Entry 8QXM (electron microscopy, 2.94 A resolution); this record covers chains A and C of the 4 polymer chains in the assembly.

== Chain A (and C) ==
Name: Deoxynucleoside triphosphate triphosphohydrolase SAMHD1
Source organism: Homo sapiens
Notes: chain C of this document is another copy of the same molecule, construct and numbering; everything in this record applies to it too
Reference sequence: Q9Y3Z3 (SAMH1_HUMAN); numbering as in UniProt (aligned over 1-626)
Chain sequence (626 residues; row label = number of the first residue in the row):
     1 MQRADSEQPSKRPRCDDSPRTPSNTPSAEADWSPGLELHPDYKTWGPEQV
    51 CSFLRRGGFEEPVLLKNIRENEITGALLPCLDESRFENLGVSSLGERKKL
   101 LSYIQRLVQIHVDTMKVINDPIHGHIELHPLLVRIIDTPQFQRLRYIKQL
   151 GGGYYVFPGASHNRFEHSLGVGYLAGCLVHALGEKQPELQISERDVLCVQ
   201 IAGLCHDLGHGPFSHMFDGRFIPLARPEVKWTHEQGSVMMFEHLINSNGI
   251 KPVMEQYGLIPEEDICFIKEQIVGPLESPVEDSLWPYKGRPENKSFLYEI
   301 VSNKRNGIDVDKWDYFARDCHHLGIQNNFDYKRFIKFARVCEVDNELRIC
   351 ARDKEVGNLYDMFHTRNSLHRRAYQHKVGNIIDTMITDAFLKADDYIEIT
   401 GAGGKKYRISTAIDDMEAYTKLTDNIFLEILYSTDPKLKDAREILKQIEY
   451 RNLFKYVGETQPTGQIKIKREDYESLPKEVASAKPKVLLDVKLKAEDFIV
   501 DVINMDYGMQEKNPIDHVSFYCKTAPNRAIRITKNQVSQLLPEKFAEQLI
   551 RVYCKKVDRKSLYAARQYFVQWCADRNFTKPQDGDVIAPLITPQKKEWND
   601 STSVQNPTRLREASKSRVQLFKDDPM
Not modelled in the structure: 1-113, 277-283, 507-514, 531-545, 579-626 (chain C: 1-113, 276-283, 507-514, 531-545, 579-626)
Disulfides: Cys-341/Cys-350
Ion coordination: Fe ion: His-167, His-206, Asp-207, Asp-311; Mg2+ near Asp-207 (its only coordinating residue here)
Small-molecule neighbours:
  - 2'-deoxyadenosine 5'-triphosphate (DTP), molecule 1: Val-117, Ile-118, Asn-119, His-125
  - 2'-deoxyadenosine 5'-triphosphate (DTP), molecule 2: Val-156, Phe-157, Arg-372, His-376
  - 2'-deoxyadenosine 5'-triphosphate (DTP), molecule 3: Arg-333, Phe-337, Arg-352, Lys-354, Asn-358, Lys-523
  - GTP (guanosine-5'-triphosphate), molecule 1: Lys-116, Val-117, Ile-118, Val-133, Ile-136, Asp-137, Gln-142, Arg-145, Phe-165
  - GTP, molecule 2: Tyr-155, Val-156, Val-378, Arg-451, Leu-453
UniProt features mapped onto this chain:
  - active site: His-233
  - binding site (GTP): Lys-116, Val-117, Asp-137, Gln-142, Arg-145, Arg-451, Lys-455, Lys-523
  - binding site (dATP): Asn-119, Gln-149, Val-156, Arg-164, His-210, His-215, Lys-312, Tyr-315, Asp-319, Arg-333, Arg-352, Lys-354, Asn-358, Arg-366, Gln-375, His-376, Lys-377, Lys-523
  - binding site (dCTP): Asn-119, Gln-149, Val-156, Arg-164, His-210, His-215, Lys-312, Tyr-315, Asp-319, Arg-333, Arg-352, Lys-354, Arg-366, Arg-372, Gln-375, His-376, Lys-377, Lys-523
  - binding site (dGTP): Asn-119, Gln-149, Leu-150, Val-156, Arg-164, Lys-312, Tyr-315, Asp-319, Arg-333, Arg-352, Lys-354, Asn-358, Arg-366, Tyr-374, Gln-375, His-376, Lys-377, Lys-523
  - binding site (dTTP): Asn-119, Gln-149, Val-156, Arg-164, His-210, His-215, Lys-312, Tyr-315, Asp-319, Arg-333, Arg-352, Lys-354, Gln-375, His-376, Lys-377, Lys-523
  - binding site (Mn(2+)): His-167, His-206, Asp-207, Asp-311
  - modified residue: Met-1 (N-acetylmethionine), Ser-18 (Phosphoserine), Thr-21 (Phosphothreonine), Thr-25 (Phosphothreonine), Ser-33 (Phosphoserine), Ser-93 (Phosphoserine), Thr-592 (Microbial infection: Phosphothreonine)
  - cross-link (Glycyl lysine isopeptide (Lys-Gly)): Lys-467 (interchain with G-Cter in SUMO2), Lys-469 (interchain with G-Cter in SUMO2), Lys-492 (interchain with G-Cter in SUMO2), Lys-622 (interchain with G-Cter in SUMO2)
  - natural variant: Asp-120 to His-123 (deletion: In AGS5), His-123 (H123P: In AGS5), Arg-143 (R143C: In AGS5; R143H: In AGS5), Arg-145 (R145Q: In AGS5), His-167 (H167Y: In AGS5), Ile-201 (I201N: In AGS5 and CHBL2), Gly-209 (G209S: In AGS5), Met-254 (M254V: In AGS5), Arg-290 (R290H: In AGS5), Leu-369 (L369S: In AGS5), Met-385 (M385V: In AGS5), Ile-448 (I448T: In AGS5), 1 further natural variant entry in UniProt
  - mutagenesis: Leu-77 (L77F: Increased stability of the tetramer and increased deoxynucleoside triphosphate (dNTPase) activity; when associated with F-77 and F-80 and R-111), Cys-80 (C80F: Increased stability of the tetramer and increased deoxynucleoside triphosphate (dNTPase) activity; when associated with F-77 and R-111), His-111 (H111R: Increased stability of the tetramer and increased deoxynucleoside triphosphate (dNTPase) activity; when associated with F-77 and F-80), Asp-137 (D137A: Impairs homotetramerization and nearly abolishes dNTPase activity), Gln-142 (Q142E/A: Impairs homotetramerization and nearly abolishes dNTPase activity; when associated with K-145), Arg-143 (R143A: Abolished ability to restrict infection by viruses), Arg-145 (R145A: Impairs homotetramerization and nearly abolishes dNTPase activity. Abolished ability to restrict infection by viruses; R145K: Impairs homotetramerization and nearly abolishes dNTPase activity ...), Gln-149 (Q149A: Abolished dNTPase activity without affecting homotetramerization. Abolished dNTPase activity; when associated with A-319), Arg-164 (R164A: Abolished ability to restrict infection by viruses), His-167 (H167A: Abolished ability to restrict infection by viruses), His-206 to Asp-207 (Abolishes zinc binding and dNTPase activity. Does not affect ability to promote DNA end resection at stalled replication forks), His-206 (H206A: Abolished ability to restrict infection by viruses), 33 further mutagenesis entries in UniProt
Reported in the primary citation:
  - conformationally variable residues (order/disorder transition, side-chain flip): Tyr-315, Arg-366, Tyr-374, Gln-375, Tyr-507 to Phe-545
  - catalytic residues: His-215
  - mutagenesis - R164A, H215A: abolished catalytic activity
  - mutagenesis - R366A (300-fold), Q375A (15 to 20-fold), Q375N (15 to 20-fold): decreased catalytic activity

== Chain A / chain C interface ==
Residue-residue contacts (16):
  Gln-326(A) / Asn-327(C)
  Gln-326(A) / Asn-328(C)
  Gln-326(A) / Phe-329(C)  hydrogen bond (side chain-backbone)
  Gln-326(A) / Asp-330(C)
  Asn-327(A) / Gln-326(C)
  Asn-328(A) / Gln-326(C)
  Asn-328(A) / Asn-327(C)
  Asn-328(A) / Asn-328(C)
  Asn-328(A) / His-364(C)
  Asn-358(A) / Arg-372(C)  hydrogen bond
  Asp-361(A) / His-364(C)  salt bridge
  Asp-361(A) / Arg-372(C)  salt bridge
  His-364(A) / Asn-328(C)
  His-364(A) / Asp-361(C)  salt bridge
  His-364(A) / His-364(C)
  Arg-372(A) / Asp-361(C)  salt bridge
Also at the interface, not in a pair above, chain A (9 interface residues in all): Gly-357, Arg-371
Also at the interface, not in a pair above, chain C (10 interface residues in all): Gly-357, Arg-371

== Summary ==
Chain A and chain C form an interface of 9 and 10 residues respectively, with 2 hydrogen bonds and 4 salt
bridges. Polar contacts include Asp-361(A)/His-364(C), Asp-361(A)/Arg-372(C) and Gln-326(A)/Phe-329(C). From
the paper: the catalytic residue His-215(A); R366A, Q375A and Q375N of chain A reduce catalytic activity; 5
substitutions were tested in all.
Both chains are Deoxynucleoside triphosphate triphosphohydrolase SAMHD1 (Homo sapiens). Entry 8QXM (Cryo-EM
structure of tetrameric human SAMHD1 State III - Relaxed) was determined by electron microscopy together with
8QXJ, 8QXK, 8QXL, 8QXN and 8QXO from the same study.
